PDB entry 7ZHP | X-ray diffraction, 1.80 A resolution | chain A

# Chain A
Name: Tau-tubulin kinase 1
From: Homo sapiens
Notes: EC 2.7.11.1
UniProtKB: Q5TCY1 (TTBK1_HUMAN); residue numbers follow UniProt; this construct covers 13-320
Chain sequence (309 residues; row label = number of the first residue in the row):
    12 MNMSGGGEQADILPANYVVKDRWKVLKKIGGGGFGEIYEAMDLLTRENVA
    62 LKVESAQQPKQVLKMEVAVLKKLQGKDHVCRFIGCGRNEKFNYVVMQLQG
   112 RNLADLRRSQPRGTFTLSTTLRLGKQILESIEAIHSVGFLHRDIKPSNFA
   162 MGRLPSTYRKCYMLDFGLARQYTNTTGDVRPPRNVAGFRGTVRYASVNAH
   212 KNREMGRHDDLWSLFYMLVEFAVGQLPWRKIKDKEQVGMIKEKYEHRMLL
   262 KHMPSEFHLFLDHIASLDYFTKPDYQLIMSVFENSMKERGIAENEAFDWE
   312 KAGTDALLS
Unresolved in the structure: 12-20, 314-320
Sequence notes: initiating methionine (12)
Ligand contacts: IQY (1-(4-azanyl-3,5,12-triazatetracyclo[9.7.0.02,7.013,18]octadeca-1(11),2,4,6,13(18),14,16-heptaen-16-yl)-3-ethyl-pent-1-yn-3-ol): Ile40, Ile48, Ala61, Lys63, Glu77, Val78, Leu81, Cys91, Val105, Met107, Gln108, Leu109, Gln110, Met174, Leu175, Asp176, Phe177
Curated features (UniProtKB/Swiss-Prot):
  - active site: Asp154 (Proton acceptor)
  - binding site (ATP): Ile40 to Ile48, Lys63
Reported in the primary citation:
  - binding site for IQY: Lys63, Glu77, Leu81, Met107, Gln108, Gln110, Phe177
  - catalytic residues: Lys63 (citing earlier work)

# In short
Bound to chain A: compound IQY. From UniProt: active-site residue Asp154 and 10 ATP-binding residues. The
paper reports the catalytic residue Lys63; a binding site for IQY at Lys63, Glu77 and Leu81 among others.
Chain A is Tau-tubulin kinase 1 (Homo sapiens); the structure, Crystal structure of TTBK1 in complex with
compound 9 (7-005), was determined by X-ray diffraction, deposited together with 7ZHN, 7ZHO and 7ZHQ.
